PDB entry 1ZJN | X-ray diffraction, 2.61 A resolution | chains P and A of the 4 polymer chains in the assembly

Chain P:
Molecule: 10-nt DNA strand
Sequence (10 nucleotides; row label = number of the first residue in the row):
     1 GCTGATGCGA
Ion coordination: Na+: DG9 (shared with Thr101(A), Val103(A), Ile106(A) of chain A)

Chain A:
Protein: DNA polymerase beta
Organism: Homo sapiens
Notes: EC 2.7.7.7, 4.2.99.-
UniProtKB: P06746 (DPOB_HUMAN); residues 1-335 here correspond to UniProt positions 0-334 (UniProt number = residue number - 1)
Chain sequence (335 residues; row label = number of the first residue in the row):
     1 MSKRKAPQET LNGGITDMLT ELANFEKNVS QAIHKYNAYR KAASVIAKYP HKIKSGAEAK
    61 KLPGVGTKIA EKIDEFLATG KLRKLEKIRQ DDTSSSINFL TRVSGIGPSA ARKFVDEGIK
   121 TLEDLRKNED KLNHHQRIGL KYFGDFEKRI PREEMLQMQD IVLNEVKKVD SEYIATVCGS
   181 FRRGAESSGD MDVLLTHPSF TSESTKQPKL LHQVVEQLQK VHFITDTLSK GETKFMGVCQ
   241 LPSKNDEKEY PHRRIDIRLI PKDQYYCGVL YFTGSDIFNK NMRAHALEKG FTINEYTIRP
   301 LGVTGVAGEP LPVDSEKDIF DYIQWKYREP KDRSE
Disordered / not traced: 1-9, 335
Ion coordination: Na+ site 1: Lys60, Leu62, Val65 (shared with 1 residue of chain D); Na+ site 2: Thr101, Val103, Ile106 (shared with DG9(P) of chain P); Mg2+: Asp190, Asp192 (together with 2'-deoxyguanosine-5'-triphosphate); Na+ site 3: Asp190, Asp192, Asp256
Residues lining bound ligands: 2'-deoxyguanosine-5'-triphosphate (DGT): Arg149, Gly179, Ser180, Arg183, Ser188, Gly189, Asp190, Asp192, Tyr271, Phe272, Thr273, Gly274, Ser275, Asp276, Asn279, Arg283
Curated features (UniProtKB/Swiss-Prot):
  - binding site (K(+)): Lys61
  - binding site (Na(+)): Lys61
Reported in the primary citation:
  - contacts within the chain: Arg258-Glu295 (hydrogen bond), Arg258-Tyr296 (hydrogen bond)
  - conformationally variable residues (side-chain flip): Arg258

Interface between chain P and chain A:
Pairs across the interface - 15 pairs, chain P then chain A:
  DG7(P) with Ser109(A), phosphate contact
  DC8(P) with Gly105(A), phosphate contact; Ile106(A), phosphate contact; Gly107(A), hydrogen bond to the phosphate; Pro108(A), phosphate contact; Ser109(A), hydrogen bond to the phosphate; Ala110(A), hydrogen bond to the phosphate
  DG9(P) with Val103(A), phosphate contact; Ser104(A), phosphate contact; Gly105(A), hydrogen bond to the phosphate; Ile106(A), hydrogen bond to the phosphate; Gly107(A), phosphate contact; Lys234(A), base contact
  DA10(P) with Asp256(A), phosphate contact; Tyr271(A), hydrogen bond to the phosphate
Also at the interface, not in a pair above, chain A (15 interface residues in all): His135, Asp190, Arg254, Phe272

Summary:
The interface between chain P and chain A involves 4 residues on one side and 15 on the other, with 6 hydrogen
bonds. Polar contacts include DC8(P)-Gly107(A), DC8(P)-Ser109(A) and DC8(P)-Ala110(A). Chain A binds
2'-deoxyguanosine-5'-triphosphate. From the paper: conformational variability at Arg258(A); contacts within
the chain involving Arg258(A), Glu295(A) and Tyr296(A).
Chain P is a 10-nt DNA strand and chain A is DNA polymerase beta (Homo sapiens); the structure, Human DNA
Polymerase beta complexed with DNA containing an A-A mismatched primer terminus with dGTP, was determined by
X-ray diffraction, deposited together with 1ZJM.
